PDB entry 1XVC | X-ray diffraction, 2.00 A resolution | chains A and E of the 6 polymer chains in the assembly

Chain A:
Protein: Methane monooxygenase component A alpha chain
From: Methylococcus capsulatus
Notes: EC 1.14.13.25; fragment: alpha subunit
UniProt: P22869 (MEMA_METCA); residue numbers follow UniProt; this construct covers 1-527
Sequence (527 residues; each row starts with the number of its first residue):
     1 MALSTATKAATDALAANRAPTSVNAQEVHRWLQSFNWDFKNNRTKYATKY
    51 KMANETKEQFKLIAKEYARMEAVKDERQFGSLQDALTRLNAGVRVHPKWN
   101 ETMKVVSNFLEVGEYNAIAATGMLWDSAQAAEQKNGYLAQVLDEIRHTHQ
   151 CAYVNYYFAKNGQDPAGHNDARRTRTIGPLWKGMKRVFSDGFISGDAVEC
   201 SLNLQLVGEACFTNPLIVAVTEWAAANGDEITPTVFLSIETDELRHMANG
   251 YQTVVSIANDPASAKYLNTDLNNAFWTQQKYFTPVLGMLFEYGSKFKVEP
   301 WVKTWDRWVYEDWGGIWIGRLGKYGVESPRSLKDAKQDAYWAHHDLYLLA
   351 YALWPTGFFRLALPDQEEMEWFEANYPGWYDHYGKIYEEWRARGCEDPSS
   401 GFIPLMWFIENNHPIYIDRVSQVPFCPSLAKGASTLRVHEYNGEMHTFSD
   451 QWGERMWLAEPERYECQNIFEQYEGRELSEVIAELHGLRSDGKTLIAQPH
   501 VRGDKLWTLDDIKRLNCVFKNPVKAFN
Unresolved in the structure: 1-16
Curated features (UniProtKB/Swiss-Prot):
  - active site: Cys151
  - binding site (Fe cation): Glu114, Glu144, His147, Glu209, Glu243, His246
Metal / ion sites: Fe ion site 1: Glu114, Glu144, His147; Fe ion site 2: Glu144, Glu209, Glu243, His246
Small-molecule neighbours: 1-bromopentane (5BR): Thr102, Val105, Val106, Phe109, Val285, Leu286, Met288, Leu289

Chain E:
Protein: Methane monooxygenase component A gamma chain
From: Methylococcus capsulatus
Notes: EC 1.14.13.25; fragment: gamma subunit
UniProt: P11987 (MEMG_METCA); residues 1-170 here correspond to UniProt positions 0-169 (UniProt number = residue number - 1)
Sequence (170 residues; numbered 1 to 170; the number before each row is that of its first residue):
     1 MAKLGIHSNDTRDAWVNKIAQLNTLEKAAEMLKQFRMDHTTPFRNSYELD
    51 NDYLWIEAKLEEKVAVLKARAFNEVDFRHKTAFGEDAKSVLDGTVAKMNA
   101 AKDKWEAEKIHIGFRQAYKPPIMPVNYFLDGERQLGTRLMELRNLNYYDT
   151 PLEELRKQRGVRVVHLQSPH
Unresolved in the structure: 1-2, 169-170

Chain A / chain E interface:
Residue-residue contacts (98):
  Arg43(A) - Arg133(E)
  Thr44(A) - Arg133(E)
  Lys45(A) - Arg133(E)
  Ala47(A) - Glu132(E)
  Ala47(A) - Arg133(E)
  Ala47(A) - Gly136(E)
  Ala47(A) - Thr137(E)
  Ala47(A) - Met140(E)  hydrophobic
  Thr48(A) - Thr137(E)  hydrogen bond (backbone-side chain)
  Thr48(A) - Met140(E)
  Lys49(A) - Met140(E)
  Lys49(A) - Glu141(E)
  Lys49(A) - Asn144(E)
  Asp196(A) - Met140(E)
  Tyr266(A) - Glu141(E)  hydrogen bond (side chain-backbone)
  Tyr266(A) - Asn144(E)
  Tyr266(A) - Leu145(E)
  Thr269(A) - Tyr147(E)
  Thr269(A) - Tyr148(E)  hydrogen bond (backbone-side chain)
  Asn272(A) - Tyr148(E)  hydrogen bond
  Asn273(A) - Tyr147(E)
  Asn273(A) - Tyr148(E)  hydrogen bond
  Arg330(A) - Tyr148(E)
  Ser434(A) - Gln167(E)
  Thr435(A) - Gln167(E)
  Thr435(A) - Ser168(E)
  Leu436(A) - His165(E)
  Leu436(A) - Leu166(E)
  Leu436(A) - Gln167(E)  hydrogen bond (backbone-backbone)
  Arg437(A) - Leu152(E)
  Arg437(A) - Arg156(E)
  Arg437(A) - His165(E)
  Arg437(A) - Leu166(E)
  Val438(A) - Val163(E)
  Val438(A) - Val164(E)  hydrogen bond (backbone-backbone)
  Val438(A) - His165(E)  hydrogen bond (backbone-backbone)
  His439(A) - Arg156(E)
  His439(A) - Val161(E)
  His439(A) - Arg162(E)
  His439(A) - Val163(E)
  Glu440(A) - Val161(E)
  Glu440(A) - Arg162(E)  salt bridge
  Glu440(A) - Val164(E)
  Tyr441(A) - Pro42(E)
  Tyr441(A) - Phe43(E)
  Tyr441(A) - Arg159(E)
  Tyr441(A) - Gly160(E)
  Tyr441(A) - Val161(E)  hydrophobic
  Asn442(A) - Pro42(E)
  Asn442(A) - Phe43(E)
  Asn442(A) - Arg44(E)
  Asn442(A) - Tyr47(E)
  Glu444(A) - Tyr47(E)
  Glu444(A) - Asp50(E)
  Gln451(A) - Leu152(E)
  Trp452(A) - Tyr148(E)  hydrophobic
  Glu454(A) - Leu152(E)
  Glu454(A) - Arg156(E)  salt bridge
  Arg455(A) - Tyr147(E)  hydrogen bond (side chain-backbone)
  Arg455(A) - Tyr148(E)
  Arg455(A) - Thr150(E)  hydrogen bond (side chain-backbone)
  Arg455(A) - Leu152(E)
  Arg455(A) - Leu155(E)
  Met456(A) - Tyr147(E)
  Trp457(A) - Val161(E)  hydrophobic
  Leu458(A) - Leu155(E)  hydrophobic
  Leu458(A) - Arg156(E)
  Leu458(A) - Arg159(E)  hydrogen bond (backbone-side chain)
  Leu458(A) - Val161(E)  hydrophobic
  Ala459(A) - Arg143(E)  hydrogen bond (backbone-side chain)
  Ala459(A) - Arg159(E)
  Glu460(A) - Arg143(E)
  Glu460(A) - Tyr147(E)  hydrogen bond
  Pro461(A) - Pro42(E)
  Pro461(A) - Arg159(E)
  Glu462(A) - Pro42(E)
  Glu462(A) - Ile112(E)
  Glu462(A) - Arg143(E)  salt bridge
  Glu465(A) - Thr41(E)
  Glu465(A) - Pro42(E)
  Glu465(A) - Arg44(E)  salt bridge
  Gln467(A) - Asp50(E)
  Gln467(A) - Leu54(E)
  Glu471(A) - Asn51(E)  hydrogen bond (backbone-side chain)
  Gln472(A) - Asn51(E)
  Tyr473(A) - Ile6(E)  hydrophobic
  Arg476(A) - Leu4(E)  hydrogen bond (side chain-backbone)
  Arg476(A) - Gly5(E)
  Arg476(A) - Ile6(E)
  Glu484(A) - Gly5(E)
  Glu484(A) - Ile6(E)  hydrogen bond (side chain-backbone)
  Glu484(A) - His7(E)  hydrogen bond (side chain-backbone)
  Glu484(A) - Ser8(E)
  Leu485(A) - Ile6(E)  hydrophobic
  Leu485(A) - His7(E)
  Phe526(A) - Val164(E)  hydrophobic
  Phe526(A) - His165(E)
  Asn527(A) - Arg162(E)  hydrogen bond (backbone-side chain)
Other interface residues (no listed pair), chain A (52 interface residues in all): Tyr46, Lys265, Asp270, Pro427, Gly443, Met445, Glu474, Gly475, Val481
Other interface residues (no listed pair), chain E (43 interface residues in all): Tyr53, Glu108, Leu129, Pro151

In short:
52 residues of chain A face 43 of chain E across their interface; the contacts include 18 hydrogen bonds and 4
salt bridges. Polar contacts include Glu440(A)-Arg162(E), Glu454(A)-Arg156(E) and Glu462(A)-Arg143(E). Bound
to chain A: 1-bromopentane.
Here chain A is Methane monooxygenase component A alpha chain and chain E is Methane monooxygenase component A
gamma chain, both from Methylococcus capsulatus. Entry 1XVC (soluble methane monooxygenase hydroxylase:
8-bromooctanol soaked structure) was determined by X-ray diffraction together with 1XU3, 1XU5, 1XVB, 1XVD,
1XVE, 1XVF and 1XVG from the same study.
